PDB entry 3F4R | X-ray diffraction, 1.60 A resolution | chain A

== Chain A ==
Molecule: Putative uncharacterized protein
Source organism: Wolbachia pipientis
UniProt: Q73GA4 (Q73GA4_WOLPM); residues 1-216 here correspond to UniProt positions 19-234 (UniProt number = residue number + 18)
Chain sequence (226 residues; row label = number of the first residue in the row):
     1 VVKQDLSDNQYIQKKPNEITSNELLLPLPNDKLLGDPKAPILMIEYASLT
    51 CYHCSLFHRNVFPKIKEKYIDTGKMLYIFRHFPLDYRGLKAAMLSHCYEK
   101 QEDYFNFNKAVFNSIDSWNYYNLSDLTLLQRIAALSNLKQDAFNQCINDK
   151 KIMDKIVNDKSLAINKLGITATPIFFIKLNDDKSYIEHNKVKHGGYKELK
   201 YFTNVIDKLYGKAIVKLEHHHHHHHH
Unresolved in the structure: 1-19, 219-226
Differences from the reference sequence: expression tag (217-226)
Cystine bridges: C51-C54, C97-C146

== Summary ==
Chain A is Putative uncharacterized protein (Wolbachia pipientis); the structure, Crystal structure of
Wolbachia pipientis alpha-DsbA1, was determined by X-ray diffraction together with 3F4S and 3F4T from the same
study.
